Entry 7N39 (X-ray diffraction, 1.56 A resolution); this record covers chain A.

# Chain A
Name: Gamma-crystallin S
Organism: Homo sapiens
Reference sequence: P22914 (CRYGS_HUMAN); numbering as in UniProt (aligned over 2-178)
Chain sequence (178 residues; numbered 1 to 178; the number before each row is that of its first residue):
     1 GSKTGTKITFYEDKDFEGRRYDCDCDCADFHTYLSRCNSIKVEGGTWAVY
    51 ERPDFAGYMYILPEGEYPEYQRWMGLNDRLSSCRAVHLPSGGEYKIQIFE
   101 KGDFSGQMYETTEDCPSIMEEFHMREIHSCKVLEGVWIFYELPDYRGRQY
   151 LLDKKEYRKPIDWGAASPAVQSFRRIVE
Not modelled in the structure: 1-4
Sequence notes: expression tag (1); engineered mutation Asp-15 (Asn in P22914), Glu-17 (Gln in P22914), Asp-54 (Asn in P22914), Glu-64 (Gln in P22914), Glu-93 (Gln in P22914), Glu-121 (Gln in P22914), Asp-144 (Asn in P22914)
UniProt features mapped onto this chain:
  - region: Ser-2 to Gly-5 (N-terminal arm)
  - modified residue: Ser-2 (N-acetylserine)
  - natural variant: Phe-10 to Tyr-11 (sequence variant, change not given here; In CTRCT20; uncertain significance), Gly-18 (G18V: In CTRCT20), Asp-26 (D26G: In CTRCT20; uncertain significance), Ser-39 (S39C: In CTRCT20; uncertain significance)

# Summary
Chain A is Gamma-crystallin S (Homo sapiens); the structure, Crystal structure of 7-site deamidated variant of
human gamma(S)-crystallin, was determined by X-ray diffraction, deposited together with 7N36, 7N37, 7N38, 7N3A
and 7N3B.
